Entry 8KH7 (X-ray diffraction, 1.52 A resolution); this record covers chain A.

# Chain A
Protein: Fibroblast growth factor receptor 4
Organism: Homo sapiens
Notes: EC 2.7.10.1; fragment: kinase domain
Reference sequence: P22455 (FGFR4_HUMAN); residues 445-753 here = UniProt positions 445-753
Chain sequence (311 residues; each row starts with the number of its first residue):
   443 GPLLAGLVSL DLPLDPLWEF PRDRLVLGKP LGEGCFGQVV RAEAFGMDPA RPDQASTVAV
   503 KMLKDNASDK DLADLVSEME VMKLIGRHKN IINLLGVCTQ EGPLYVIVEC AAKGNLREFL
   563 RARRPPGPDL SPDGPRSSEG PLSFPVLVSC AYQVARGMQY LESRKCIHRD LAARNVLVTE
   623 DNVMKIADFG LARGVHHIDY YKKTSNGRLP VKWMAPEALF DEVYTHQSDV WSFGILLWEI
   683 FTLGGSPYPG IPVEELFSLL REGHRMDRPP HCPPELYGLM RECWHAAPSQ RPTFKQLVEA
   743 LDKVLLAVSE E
Disordered / not traced: 443-453, 476-478, 569-573, 752-753
Covalent attachments: compound VVW linked to Cys552
Sequence notes: expression tag (443-444); engineered mutation Glu664 (Arg in P22455)
Small-molecule neighbours: VVW (1-[4-[(1R)-1-[3,5-bis(chloranyl)pyridin-4-yl]ethoxy]-5-cyano-pyridin-2-yl]-3-[6-methanoyl-5-[(4-methyl-2-oxidanylidene-piperazin-1-yl)methyl]-3-(2-morpholin-4-ylethoxy)pyridin-2-yl]urea): Leu473, Gly474, Val481, Arg483, Thr499, Ala501, Lys503, Ile534, Val550, Glu551, Ala553, Ala554, Lys555, Gly556, Asn557, Glu560, Arg616, Asn617, Leu619, Ala629, Asp630
Swiss-Prot annotation at these positions:
  - active site: Asp612 (Proton acceptor)
  - binding site (ATP): Leu473 to Val481, Lys503
  - modified residue: Ser573 (Phosphoserine), Tyr642 (Phosphotyrosine), Tyr643 (Phosphotyrosine)
  - natural variant: Val550 (V550M: In breast pleomorphic lobular sample), Pro712 (P712T: In a lung adenocarcinoma sample)
  - mutagenesis: Lys503 (K503R: Loss of kinase activity)

# Summary
Compound VVW is covalently linked to Cys552. From UniProt: active-site residue Asp612, 10 ATP-binding residues
and one mutagenesis site.
Chain A is Fibroblast growth factor receptor 4 (Homo sapiens); the structure, Crystal structure of FGFR4
kinase domain with 8zc, was determined by X-ray diffraction together with 8KH6, 8KH8, 8KH9 and 8W5C from the
same study.
